PDB entry 5MN2 | X-ray diffraction, 2.35 A resolution | chains A and D

# Chain A
Name: Low affinity immunoglobulin gamma Fc region receptor III-A
Organism: Homo sapiens
UniProtKB: P08637 (FCG3A_HUMAN); residues 1-175 here correspond to UniProt positions 19-193 (UniProt number = residue number + 18)
Sequence (175 residues; row label = number of the first residue in the row):
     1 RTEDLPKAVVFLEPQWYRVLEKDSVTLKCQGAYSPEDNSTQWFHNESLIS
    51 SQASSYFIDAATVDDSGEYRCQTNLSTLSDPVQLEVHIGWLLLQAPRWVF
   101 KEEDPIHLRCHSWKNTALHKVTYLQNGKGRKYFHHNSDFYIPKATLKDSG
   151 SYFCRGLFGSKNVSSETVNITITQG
Not modelled in the structure: 1-3
Disulfides: C29-C71, C110-C154
Glycans and other covalent adducts: N-acetylglucosamine (NAG) linked to N38, N45, N74, N162, N169
UniProt features mapped onto this chain:
  - glycosylation (N-linked (GlcNAc...) asparagine): N38, N45, N74, N162, N169
From the paper describing this entry:
  - specificity-determining residues: R18
  - contacts within the chain: R18-E85 (salt bridge)
  - contacts within the chain: R18-Q94 (hydrogen bond), R18-A95, R18-E166 (from molecular simulation)
  - conformationally variable residues (loop rearrangement): I88 to W90

# Chain D
Name: Affimer G3
Organism: synthetic construct
Sequence (101 residues; numbered 1 to 101; the number before each row is that of its first residue):
     1 ATGVRAVPGNENSLEIEELARFAVDEHNKKENALLEFVRVVKAKEQAMNT
    51 GFTLATMYYLTLEAKDGGKKKLYEAKVWVKNTQWHNAMTNFKELQEFKPV
   101 G
Not modelled in the structure: 1-10, 101
From the paper describing this entry:
  - contacts within the chain: W84-H85 (pi stacking)

# Chain A / chain D interface
Residue-residue contacts (39):
  Y17(A) - F52(D)  hydrophobic
  R18(A) - H85(D)  hydrogen bond (side chain-backbone)
  S66(A) - W84(D)
  G67(A) - W84(D)
  D80(A) - T50(D)
  P81(A) - F52(D)
  V82(A) - F52(D)  hydrophobic
  Q83(A) - F52(D)
  Q83(A) - Q83(D)  hydrogen bond (side chain-backbone)
  Q83(A) - W84(D)
  L84(A) - W84(D)
  E85(A) - Q83(D)
  E85(A) - W84(D)
  E85(A) - H85(D)  hydrogen bond (side chain-backbone)
  H87(A) - H85(D)
  P96(A) - F52(D)
  R97(A) - G51(D)
  R97(A) - F52(D)
  W98(A) - G51(D)  hydrogen bond (backbone-backbone)
  W98(A) - F52(D)
  W98(A) - T53(D)
  W98(A) - L54(D)  hydrophobic
  W98(A) - N81(D)
  W98(A) - T82(D)
  W98(A) - Q83(D)
  W98(A) - M88(D)  hydrophobic
  V99(A) - T50(D)
  V99(A) - G51(D)  hydrogen bond (backbone-backbone)
  V99(A) - T53(D)
  V99(A) - L54(D)  hydrophobic
  E166(A) - H85(D)  salt bridge
  E166(A) - N86(D)
  T167(A) - N86(D)  hydrogen bond
  V168(A) - Q83(D)
  V168(A) - H85(D)
  N169(A) - Q83(D)  hydrogen bond (backbone-side chain)
  T171(A) - L54(D)
  T173(A) - N49(D)
  T173(A) - L54(D)
The authors on this interface:
  - pairs named by the authors: Y17(A)-F52(D) (pi stacking), Y17(A)-H85(D), Q83(A)-F52(D) (hydrophobic contact), E85(A)-H85(D), H87(A)-H85(D) (pi stacking), R97(A)-F52(D) (backbone contact), W98(A)-F52(D) (hydrophobic contact), W98(A)-Q83(D) (water-mediated contact), V99(A)-G51(D), H85(D)-V86(A) (water-mediated contact)
  - interface residues, chain A: R18(A), Q83(A), E85(A), T167(A)
  - interface residues, chain D: Q83(D)

# In short
The interface between chain A and chain D involves 21 residues on one side and 13 on the other, with 7
hydrogen bonds and 1 salt bridge. Polar pairs include E166(A)-H85(D), R18(A)-H85(D) and Q83(A)-Q83(D). The
authors report pi stacking between Y17(A) and F52(D) and H87(A) and H85(D); contacts between Y17(A) and
H85(D), E85(A) and H85(D) and V99(A) and G51(D); hydrophobic contacts between Q83(A) and F52(D) and W98(A) and
F52(D). From the paper: interface residues R18(A), Q83(A) and Q83(D) among others; the specificity determinant
R18(A).
Chain A is Low affinity immunoglobulin gamma Fc region receptor III-A (Homo sapiens) and chain D is Affimer G3
(synthetic construct); the structure, Cocrystal structure of Fc gamma receptor IIIa interacting with Affimer
G3, a specific binding protein which ..., was determined by X-ray diffraction, deposited together with 5ML9.
